3LZX - chains A and B; structure by X-ray diffraction, 1.90 A resolution.

# Chain A (and B)
Name: Ferredoxin--NADP reductase 2
Organism: Bacillus subtilis
Notes: EC 1.18.1.2; chain B of this document is another copy of the same molecule, construct and numbering; everything in this record applies to it too
UniProt: O05268 (FENR2_BACSU); residue numbers follow UniProt; this construct covers 1-332
Amino-acid sequence (332 residues; each row starts with the number of its first residue):
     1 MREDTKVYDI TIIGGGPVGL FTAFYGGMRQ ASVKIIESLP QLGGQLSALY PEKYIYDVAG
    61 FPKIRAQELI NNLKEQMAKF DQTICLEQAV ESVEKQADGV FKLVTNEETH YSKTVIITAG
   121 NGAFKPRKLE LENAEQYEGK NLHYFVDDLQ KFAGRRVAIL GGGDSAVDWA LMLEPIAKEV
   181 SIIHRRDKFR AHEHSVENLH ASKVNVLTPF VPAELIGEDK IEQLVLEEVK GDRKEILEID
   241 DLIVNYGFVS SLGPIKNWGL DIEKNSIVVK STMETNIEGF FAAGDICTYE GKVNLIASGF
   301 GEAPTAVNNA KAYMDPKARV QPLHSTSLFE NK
Disordered / not traced: 330-332
Curated features (UniProtKB/Swiss-Prot):
  - binding site (FAD): Glu37, Gln45, Tyr50, Val90, Phe124, Asp285, Thr326
Bound ions: Na+: Ser266, Asp285
Residues lining bound ligands:
  - FAD (flavin-adenine dinucleotide), molecule 1: Ile13, Gly14, Gly15, Gly16, Pro17, Val18, Gly19, Ile36, Glu37, Ser38, Leu39, Gly44, Gln45, Leu46, Leu49, Tyr50, Ile55, Asp57, Gln88, Ala89, Val90, Thr118, Ala119, Gly120, Asn121, Gly122, Ala123, Phe124, Ile255, Ala283, Gly284, Asp285, Asn294, Leu295, Ile296, Ala297
  - FAD, molecule 2: His324, Ser325, Thr326
  - NADP (NAP; NADP nicotinamide-adenine-dinucleotide phosphate): Ala48, Arg127, Gly161, Gly162, Gly163, Asp164, Ser165, Asp168, His184, Arg185, Arg186, Arg190, His192, Asn245, Tyr246, Gly247, Phe248

# Interface between chain A and chain B
Residue-residue contacts (90; chain A residue first):
  Phe21(A) - Asp57(B)
  Phe21(A) - Ala59(B)  hydrophobic
  Phe24(A) - Tyr56(B)
  Phe24(A) - Asp57(B)
  Tyr25(A) - Asp57(B)  hydrogen bond
  Tyr25(A) - Leu295(B)
  Met28(A) - Asp57(B)
  Tyr50(A) - Thr326(B)
  Tyr54(A) - Thr326(B)
  Ile55(A) - Ser325(B)
  Ile55(A) - Thr326(B)
  Tyr56(A) - Phe24(B)
  Tyr56(A) - Gln76(B)  hydrogen bond (backbone-side chain)
  Tyr56(A) - Lys79(B)
  Tyr56(A) - Ser325(B)  hydrogen bond (backbone-side chain)
  Tyr56(A) - Phe329(B)  hydrophobic
  Asp57(A) - Phe21(B)
  Asp57(A) - Phe24(B)
  Asp57(A) - Tyr25(B)  hydrogen bond
  Asp57(A) - Met28(B)
  Asp57(A) - Ser325(B)  hydrogen bond
  Val58(A) - Gln76(B)  hydrogen bond (backbone-side chain)
  Ala59(A) - Phe21(B)  hydrophobic
  Ala59(A) - Phe61(B)
  Ala59(A) - Gln76(B)
  Ala59(A) - Phe300(B)  hydrophobic
  Gly60(A) - Phe61(B)
  Gly60(A) - Asn72(B)  hydrogen bond (backbone-side chain)
  Gly60(A) - Leu73(B)
  Gly60(A) - Gln76(B)  hydrogen bond (backbone-side chain)
  Phe61(A) - Ala59(B)
  Phe61(A) - Gly60(B)
  Phe61(A) - Phe61(B)  hydrophobic
  Phe61(A) - Gln76(B)  hydrogen bond (backbone-side chain)
  Pro62(A) - Asn72(B)
  Pro62(A) - Glu75(B)
  Asn72(A) - Gly60(B)  hydrogen bond (side chain-backbone)
  Asn72(A) - Pro62(B)
  Leu73(A) - Gly60(B)
  Glu75(A) - Pro62(B)
  Gln76(A) - Tyr56(B)  hydrogen bond (side chain-backbone)
  Gln76(A) - Val58(B)  hydrogen bond (side chain-backbone)
  Gln76(A) - Ala59(B)
  Gln76(A) - Gly60(B)  hydrogen bond (side chain-backbone)
  Gln76(A) - Phe61(B)  hydrogen bond (side chain-backbone)
  Lys270(A) - Glu290(B)  salt bridge
  Ser271(A) - Tyr289(B)
  Ser271(A) - Glu290(B)  hydrogen bond (side chain-backbone)
  Thr272(A) - Glu290(B)  hydrogen bond (backbone-backbone)
  Thr272(A) - Gly291(B)
  Tyr289(A) - Ser271(B)
  Glu290(A) - Lys270(B)  salt bridge
  Glu290(A) - Ser271(B)  hydrogen bond (backbone-side chain)
  Glu290(A) - Thr272(B)  hydrogen bond (backbone-backbone)
  Gly291(A) - Thr272(B)
  Gly291(A) - Thr305(B)
  Gly291(A) - Asn309(B)  hydrogen bond (backbone-side chain)
  Val293(A) - Thr305(B)
  Val293(A) - Asn308(B)
  Val293(A) - Val320(B)  hydrophobic
  Val293(A) - Gln321(B)
  Asn294(A) - Gln321(B)  hydrogen bond (backbone-side chain)
  Leu295(A) - Tyr25(B)
  Leu295(A) - Pro304(B)  hydrophobic
  Leu295(A) - Asn308(B)
  Leu295(A) - Pro322(B)  hydrophobic
  Ala297(A) - Phe21(B)  hydrophobic
  Ala297(A) - Phe300(B)
  Ala297(A) - Gly301(B)
  Ser298(A) - Gly301(B)
  Phe300(A) - Ala59(B)  hydrophobic
  Phe300(A) - Ala297(B)
  Gly301(A) - Ala297(B)
  Gly301(A) - Ser298(B)
  Pro304(A) - Leu295(B)  hydrophobic
  Thr305(A) - Gly291(B)
  Asn308(A) - Val293(B)
  Asn309(A) - Gly291(B)  hydrogen bond (side chain-backbone)
  Val320(A) - Gly291(B)
  Val320(A) - Val293(B)  hydrophobic
  Gln321(A) - Val293(B)
  Gln321(A) - Asn294(B)  hydrogen bond (side chain-backbone)
  Pro322(A) - Leu295(B)  hydrophobic
  Ser325(A) - Ile55(B)
  Ser325(A) - Tyr56(B)  hydrogen bond (side chain-backbone)
  Ser325(A) - Asp57(B)  hydrogen bond
  Thr326(A) - Tyr50(B)
  Thr326(A) - Tyr54(B)
  Thr326(A) - Ile55(B)
  Phe329(A) - Tyr56(B)  hydrophobic
Interface residues without a listed pair, chain A (44 interface residues in all): Lys53, Leu69, Lys292
Interface residues without a listed pair, chain B (45 interface residues in all): Lys53, Leu69, Lys292

# In short
The interface between chain A and chain B involves 44 residues on one side and 45 on the other; the contacts
include 24 hydrogen bonds and 2 salt bridges. Polar pairs include Lys270(A)-Glu290(B), Tyr25(A)-Asp57(B) and
Tyr56(A)-Gln76(B). Chain A binds flavin-adenine dinucleotide and NADP.
Chain A and chain B are both Ferredoxin--NADP reductase 2 (Bacillus subtilis); the structure, Crystal
structure of ferredoxin-NADP+ oxidoreductase from Bacillus subtilis (FORM II), was determined by X-ray
diffraction together with 3LZW from the same study.
